PDB entry 4V2Q | X-ray diffraction, 1.95 A resolution | chains A and B

== Chain A (and B) ==
Molecule: Phenylalanine ammonia-lyase
Source organism: Taxus wallichiana VAR. chinensis
Notes: EC 4.3.1.24; chain B of this document is another copy of the same molecule, construct and numbering; everything in this record applies to it too
UniProtKB: Q68G84 (PAM_TAXWC); aligned to UniProt positions 1-687 over residues 1-687
Sequence (705 residues; row label = number of the first residue in the row; note: 2 numbers in that range are skipped by the numbering (no residue carries them; nothing is unmodelled there); numbers below 1 keep their minus sign (Met-19 is residue -19)):
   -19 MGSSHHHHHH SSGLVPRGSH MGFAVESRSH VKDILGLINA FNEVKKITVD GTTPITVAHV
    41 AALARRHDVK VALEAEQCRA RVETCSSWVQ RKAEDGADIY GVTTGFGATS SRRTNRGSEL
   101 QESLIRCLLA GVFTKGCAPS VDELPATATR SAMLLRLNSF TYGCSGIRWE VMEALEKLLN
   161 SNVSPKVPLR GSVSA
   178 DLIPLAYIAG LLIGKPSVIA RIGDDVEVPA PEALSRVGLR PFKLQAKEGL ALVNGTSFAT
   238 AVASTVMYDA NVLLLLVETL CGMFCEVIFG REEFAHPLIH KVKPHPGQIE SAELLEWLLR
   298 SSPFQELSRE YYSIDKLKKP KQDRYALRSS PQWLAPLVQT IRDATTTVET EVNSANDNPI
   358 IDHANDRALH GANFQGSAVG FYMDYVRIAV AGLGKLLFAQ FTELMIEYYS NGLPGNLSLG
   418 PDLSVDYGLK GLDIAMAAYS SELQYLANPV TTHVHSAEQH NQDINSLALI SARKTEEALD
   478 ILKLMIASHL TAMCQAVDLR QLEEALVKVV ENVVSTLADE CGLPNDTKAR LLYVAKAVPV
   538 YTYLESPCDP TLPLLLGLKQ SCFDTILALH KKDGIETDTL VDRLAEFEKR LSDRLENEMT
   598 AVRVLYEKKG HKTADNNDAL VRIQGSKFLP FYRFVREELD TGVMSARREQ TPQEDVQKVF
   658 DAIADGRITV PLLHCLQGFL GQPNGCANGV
Disordered / not traced: -19 to 8, 76-98, 115-121, 201-202, 313-315, 568-572, 605-617, 677-687 (chain B: -19 to 8, 57, 72-98, 115-121, 202, 567-572, 607-609, 677-687)
Differences from the reference sequence: expression tag (-19 to 0); engineered mutation Thr89 (Cys in Q68G84), Gly97 (Leu in Q68G84); chromophore (175, 175, 175)
Modified residues: Ala175 ({2-[(1S)-1-aminoethyl]-4-methylidene-5-oxo-4,5-dihydro-1H-imidazol-1-yl}acetic acid; MDO)
UniProt features mapped onto this chain:
  - active site: Tyr80 (Proton donor/acceptor)
  - binding site ((E)-cinnamate): Asn231, Gln319, Arg325, Asn355, Lys427, Glu455, Asn458
  - cross-link: Ala175 (5-imidazolinone (Ala-Gly))
Covalently attached groups: covalent link Ala175-Asp178
What the authors report for this chain:
  - conformationally variable residues (order/disorder transition): Ala77 to Gly97
  - mutagenesis - C89T (2-fold): increased catalytic activity on deamination
  - mutagenesis - C89T: decreased catalytic activity on amination
  - mutagenesis - A77T, L97G (2- fold): increased catalytic activity on amination
  - mutagenesis - A77T/L97G: increased catalytic activity on beta-Phe deamination
  - mutagenesis - A77T/C89T/L97G: increased catalytic activity
  - mutagenesis - I79S, I79S/L97G: decreased catalytic activity
  - mutagenesis - A77T/I79S/C89T/L97G: abolished catalytic activity
  - catalytic residues: Tyr80, Arg325 (citing earlier work)

== How chain A and chain B interact ==
Pairs across the interface (151; chain A residue first):
  Cys144(A) - Val279(B)  hydrophobic
  Ala175(A) - Tyr322(B)
  Glu270(A) - Ala365(B)
  Glu270(A) - Leu366(B)
  Glu270(A) - His367(B)  salt bridge
  Phe271(A) - His367(B)
  His273(A) - Arg364(B)
  His273(A) - Leu366(B)
  Leu275(A) - Asp359(B)
  Leu275(A) - Leu366(B)  hydrophobic
  Ile276(A) - Leu366(B)  hydrophobic
  Ile276(A) - Asn370(B)  hydrogen bond (backbone-side chain)
  Val279(A) - Cys144(B)  hydrophobic
  Val279(A) - Ser351(B)
  Val279(A) - Ala352(B)  hydrogen bond (backbone-backbone)
  Val279(A) - Asn370(B)
  Lys280(A) - Glu348(B)  salt bridge
  Lys280(A) - Ser351(B)
  Lys280(A) - Asn370(B)  hydrogen bond (side chain-backbone)
  Lys280(A) - Gln372(B)  hydrogen bond (side chain-backbone)
  Pro281(A) - Thr347(B)
  His282(A) - Thr344(B)
  His282(A) - Thr347(B)
  His282(A) - Glu348(B)  salt bridge
  His282(A) - Ala375(B)
  Gln285(A) - Asn370(B)  hydrogen bond
  Gln319(A) - Asn355(B)  hydrogen bond
  Gln319(A) - His367(B)
  Arg321(A) - His457(B)
  Arg321(A) - Asn458(B)
  Tyr322(A) - Ala175(B)
  Tyr322(A) - Phe371(B)
  Tyr322(A) - Gln372(B)
  Tyr322(A) - Asn458(B)  hydrogen bond (backbone-backbone)
  Tyr322(A) - Gln459(B)
  Tyr322(A) - Asp460(B)
  Tyr322(A) - Ile461(B)
  Ala323(A) - Asp460(B)  hydrogen bond (backbone-side chain)
  Arg325(A) - Asn355(B)
  Arg325(A) - Gly368(B)  hydrogen bond (side chain-backbone)
  Arg325(A) - Ala369(B)
  Arg325(A) - Phe371(B)
  Ser326(A) - Ala369(B)
  Ser326(A) - Gln372(B)  hydrogen bond
  Gln329(A) - Ala369(B)
  Gln329(A) - Asn370(B)  hydrogen bond
  Gln329(A) - Gln372(B)
  Gln329(A) - Ser374(B)  hydrogen bond (backbone-side chain)
  Trp330(A) - Ser374(B)
  Trp330(A) - Phe378(B)  hydrophobic
  Trp330(A) - Val451(B)  hydrophobic
  Trp330(A) - Ile461(B)  hydrophobic
  Trp330(A) - Asn462(B)
  Trp330(A) - Ser463(B)
  Pro333(A) - Ser374(B)
  Pro333(A) - Ala375(B)  hydrophobic
  Pro333(A) - Phe378(B)  hydrophobic
  Pro333(A) - Tyr379(B)  hydrophobic
  Leu334(A) - Phe378(B)  hydrophobic
  Gln336(A) - Thr344(B)
  Gln336(A) - Tyr379(B)
  Thr337(A) - Tyr382(B)  hydrogen bond
  Asp340(A) - Asp340(B)
  Thr344(A) - His282(B)
  Thr344(A) - Gln336(B)
  Thr347(A) - Pro281(B)
  Thr347(A) - His282(B)
  Glu348(A) - Lys280(B)  salt bridge
  Glu348(A) - His282(B)  salt bridge
  Ser351(A) - Val279(B)
  Ser351(A) - Lys280(B)
  Ala352(A) - Val279(B)  hydrogen bond (backbone-backbone)
  Asn355(A) - Gln319(B)  hydrogen bond
  Asn355(A) - Arg325(B)
  Asp359(A) - Leu275(B)
  Arg364(A) - His273(B)
  Ala365(A) - Glu270(B)
  Leu366(A) - Glu270(B)
  Leu366(A) - His273(B)
  Leu366(A) - Ile276(B)  hydrophobic
  His367(A) - Glu270(B)  salt bridge
  His367(A) - Phe271(B)
  His367(A) - Lys318(B)
  His367(A) - Gln319(B)
  Gly368(A) - Arg325(B)  hydrogen bond (backbone-side chain)
  Ala369(A) - Arg325(B)
  Ala369(A) - Ser326(B)
  Ala369(A) - Gln329(B)
  Asn370(A) - Ile276(B)  hydrogen bond (side chain-backbone)
  Asn370(A) - Val279(B)
  Asn370(A) - Lys280(B)  hydrogen bond (backbone-side chain)
  Asn370(A) - Gln285(B)  hydrogen bond
  Asn370(A) - Gln329(B)  hydrogen bond
  Phe371(A) - Tyr322(B)
  Phe371(A) - Arg325(B)
  Gln372(A) - Lys280(B)  hydrogen bond (backbone-side chain)
  Gln372(A) - Tyr322(B)
  Gln372(A) - Ser326(B)  hydrogen bond
  Gln372(A) - Gln329(B)
  Ser374(A) - Gln329(B)  hydrogen bond (side chain-backbone)
  Ser374(A) - Trp330(B)  hydrogen bond (side chain-backbone)
  Ser374(A) - Pro333(B)
  Ala375(A) - His282(B)
  Phe378(A) - Trp330(B)  hydrophobic
  Phe378(A) - Pro333(B)  hydrophobic
  Phe378(A) - Leu334(B)  hydrophobic
  Phe378(A) - Ile385(B)
  Tyr379(A) - Gln336(B)  hydrogen bond
  Tyr382(A) - Thr337(B)  hydrogen bond
  Tyr382(A) - Tyr382(B)  hydrophobic
  Tyr382(A) - Ile385(B)  hydrophobic
  Ile385(A) - Phe378(B)
  Ile385(A) - Ile385(B)  hydrophobic
  Ile385(A) - Pro446(B)  hydrophobic
  Ile385(A) - Thr448(B)
  Ala386(A) - Tyr382(B)
  Gly389(A) - Phe378(B)
  Lys392(A) - Val451(B)  hydrogen bond (side chain-backbone)
  Leu393(A) - Ile461(B)  hydrophobic
  Ala396(A) - Asp460(B)
  Glu400(A) - Asp460(B)
  Tyr406(A) - Gln456(B)
  Tyr406(A) - His457(B)
  Gln441(A) - Thr449(B)
  Ala444(A) - Pro446(B)
  Ala444(A) - Thr449(B)
  Asn445(A) - Asn445(B)
  Asn445(A) - Pro446(B)
  Pro446(A) - Ala444(B)
  Pro446(A) - Asn445(B)
  Pro446(A) - Pro446(B)
  Thr448(A) - Ile385(B)
  Thr449(A) - Gln441(B)
  Thr449(A) - Ala444(B)
  Val451(A) - Trp330(B)  hydrophobic
  Val451(A) - Lys392(B)  hydrogen bond (backbone-side chain)
  Gln456(A) - Tyr406(B)
  His457(A) - Arg321(B)
  His457(A) - Tyr406(B)
  Asn458(A) - Arg321(B)
  Asn458(A) - Tyr322(B)  hydrogen bond (backbone-backbone)
  Gln459(A) - Tyr322(B)
  Asp460(A) - Tyr322(B)
  Asp460(A) - Ala323(B)  hydrogen bond (side chain-backbone)
  Asp460(A) - Ala396(B)
  Asp460(A) - Glu400(B)
  Ile461(A) - Tyr322(B)
  Ile461(A) - Ser326(B)
  Ile461(A) - Trp330(B)  hydrophobic
  Asn462(A) - Trp330(B)
  Ser463(A) - Trp330(B)
Other interface residues (no listed pair), chain A (76 interface residues in all): Thr233, Lys318, Asp320, Asn350, Ile357, Asp381, Ala388
Other interface residues (no listed pair), chain B (78 interface residues in all): Thr233, Asp320, Asn350, Asn353, Ile357, Ile358, Asp381, Ala386, Ala388, Gly389, Leu393

== Overview ==
76 residues of chain A face 78 of chain B across their interface; the contacts include 30 hydrogen bonds and 6
salt bridges. Polar contacts include Glu270(A)-His367(B), Lys280(A)-Glu348(B) and His282(A)-Glu348(B). The
paper reports catalytic residues Tyr80(A) and Arg325(A); A77T and L97G of chain A increase catalytic activity
on amination; 8 substitutions were tested in all.
Both chains are Phenylalanine ammonia-lyase (Taxus wallichiana VAR. chinensis). Entry 4V2Q (Ironing out their
differences: Dissecting the structural determinants of a phenylalanine aminomutase and ammonia lyase) was
determined by X-ray diffraction together with 4V2R from the same study.
